8DSU - chains A and B; structure by X-ray diffraction, 1.86 A resolution.

== Chain A (and B) ==
Name: 3C-like proteinase nsp5
Source organism: Severe acute respiratory syndrome coronavirus 2
Notes: EC 3.4.22.69; chain B of this document is another copy of the same molecule, construct and numbering; everything in this record applies to it too
UniProt: P0DTD1 (R1AB_SARS2); residues 1-306 here correspond to UniProt positions 3264-3569 (UniProt number = residue number + 3263)
Sequence (306 residues; row label = number of the first residue in the row):
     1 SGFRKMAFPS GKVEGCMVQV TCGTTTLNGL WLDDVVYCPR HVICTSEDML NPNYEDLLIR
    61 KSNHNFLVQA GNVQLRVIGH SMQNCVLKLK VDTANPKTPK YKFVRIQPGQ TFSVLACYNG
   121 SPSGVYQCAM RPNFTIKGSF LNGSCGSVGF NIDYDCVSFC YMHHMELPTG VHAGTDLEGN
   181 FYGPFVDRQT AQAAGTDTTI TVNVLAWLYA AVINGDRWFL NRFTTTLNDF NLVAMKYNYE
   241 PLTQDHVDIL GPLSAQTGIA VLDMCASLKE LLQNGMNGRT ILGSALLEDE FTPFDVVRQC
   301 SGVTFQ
Disordered / not traced: 304-306 (chain B: 306)
Glycans and other covalent adducts: compound V2M linked to C145
Ligand contacts: V2M (N-[(2S)-1-({(2S,3S)-3,4-dihydroxy-1-[(3S)-2-oxopyrrolidin-3-yl]butan-2-yl}amino)-4-methyl-1-oxopentan-2-yl]-4-methoxy-1H-indole-2-carboxamide): L27, H41, M49, F140, L141, N142, G143, S144, H163, H164, M165, E166, L167, P168, H172, D187, R188, Q189, T190, A191
Swiss-Prot annotation at these positions:
  - active site: H41 (For 3CL-PRO activity), C145 (Nucleophile)
  - site: Q306 (Cleavage)
  - cross-link (Glycyl lysine isopeptide (Lys-Gly)): K5 (interchain with G-Cter in ubiquitin), K90 (interchain with G-Cter in ubiquitin)
Reported in the primary citation:
  - binding site for V2M: M165, Q189

== Interface between chain A and chain B ==
Contacting residue pairs (80; chain A residue first):
  S1(A) with G138(B); S139(B); F140(B), hydrogen bond (backbone-backbone); E166(B), hydrogen bond (backbone-side chain); G170(B), hydrogen bond (side chain-backbone); H172(B), hydrogen bond (backbone-side chain)
  G2(A) with G138(B); S139(B), hydrogen bond (backbone-side chain)
  R4(A) with K5(B); Y126(B); Q127(B), hydrogen bond (side chain-backbone); K137(B), hydrogen bond (side chain-backbone); E290(B), salt bridge
  K5(A) with Y126(B)
  M6(A) with G124(B); V125(B); Y126(B), hydrophobic; S139(B)
  A7(A) with G124(B); V125(B), hydrogen bond (backbone-backbone)
  F8(A) with V125(B)
  P9(A) with S10(B); E14(B); P122(B), hydrophobic; S123(B); G124(B)
  S10(A) with P9(B); S10(B), hydrogen bond (backbone-side chain); E14(B), hydrogen bond (backbone-side chain)
  G11(A) with G11(B); E14(B), hydrogen bond (backbone-side chain)
  E14(A) with P9(B); S10(B), hydrogen bond (side chain-backbone); G11(B), hydrogen bond (side chain-backbone)
  Y118(A) with T304(B)
  S121(A) with T304(B)
  P122(A) with P9(B), hydrophobic; F305(B)
  S123(A) with P9(B); R298(B), hydrogen bond (backbone-side chain); V303(B), hydrogen bond (side chain-backbone); T304(B); F305(B)
  G124(A) with M6(B); A7(B); P9(B); R298(B)
  V125(A) with M6(B); A7(B), hydrogen bond (backbone-backbone); F8(B); P9(B), hydrophobic; V125(B), hydrophobic
  Y126(A) with R4(B); K5(B); M6(B), hydrophobic
  Q127(A) with R4(B), hydrogen bond (backbone-side chain)
  C128(A) with R4(B), hydrogen bond
  K137(A) with R4(B), hydrogen bond (backbone-side chain)
  G138(A) with S1(B); G2(B); R4(B)
  S139(A) with S1(B); G2(B), hydrogen bond (side chain-backbone); R4(B); M6(B); Q299(B), hydrogen bond
  F140(A) with S1(B), hydrogen bond (backbone-backbone)
  L141(A) with Q299(B); C300(B); S301(B); G302(B)
  E166(A) with S1(B), hydrogen bond (side chain-backbone)
  G170(A) with S1(B)
  H172(A) with S1(B), hydrogen bond (side chain-backbone)
  A285(A) with L286(B), hydrophobic
  R298(A) with L141(B)
  Q299(A) with S139(B), hydrogen bond; L141(B)
  S301(A) with L141(B)
  V303(A) with L141(B), hydrophobic
Interface residues without a listed pair, chain A (38 interface residues in all): F3, K12, L115, T280, G283
Interface residues without a listed pair, chain B (39 interface residues in all): F3, L115, C128, A129

== Summary ==
The interface between chain A and chain B involves 38 residues on one side and 39 on the other, with 25
hydrogen bonds and 1 salt bridge. Polar contacts include R4(A)-E290(B), S1(A)-E166(B) and S1(A)-G170(B).
Covalently linked compound V2M: at C145(A). The paper reports a binding site for V2M at M165(A) and Q189(A).
Chain A and chain B are both 3C-like proteinase nsp5 (Severe acute respiratory syndrome coronavirus 2); the
structure, Crystal Structure of SARS CoV-2 Mpro with Pfizer Intravenous Inhibitor PF-00835231, was determined
by X-ray diffraction together with 8E7C, 8E7N and 8FWX from the same study.
